PDB entry 1KQM | X-ray diffraction, 3.00 A resolution | chains A and B of the 3 polymer chains in the assembly

== Chain A ==
Protein: MYOSIN heavy chain
From: Argopecten irradians
Notes: fragment: subfragment 1(s1)
UniProtKB: P24733 (MYS_AEQIR); residues 1-835 here = UniProt positions 1-835
Amino-acid sequence (835 residues; row label = number of the first residue in the row):
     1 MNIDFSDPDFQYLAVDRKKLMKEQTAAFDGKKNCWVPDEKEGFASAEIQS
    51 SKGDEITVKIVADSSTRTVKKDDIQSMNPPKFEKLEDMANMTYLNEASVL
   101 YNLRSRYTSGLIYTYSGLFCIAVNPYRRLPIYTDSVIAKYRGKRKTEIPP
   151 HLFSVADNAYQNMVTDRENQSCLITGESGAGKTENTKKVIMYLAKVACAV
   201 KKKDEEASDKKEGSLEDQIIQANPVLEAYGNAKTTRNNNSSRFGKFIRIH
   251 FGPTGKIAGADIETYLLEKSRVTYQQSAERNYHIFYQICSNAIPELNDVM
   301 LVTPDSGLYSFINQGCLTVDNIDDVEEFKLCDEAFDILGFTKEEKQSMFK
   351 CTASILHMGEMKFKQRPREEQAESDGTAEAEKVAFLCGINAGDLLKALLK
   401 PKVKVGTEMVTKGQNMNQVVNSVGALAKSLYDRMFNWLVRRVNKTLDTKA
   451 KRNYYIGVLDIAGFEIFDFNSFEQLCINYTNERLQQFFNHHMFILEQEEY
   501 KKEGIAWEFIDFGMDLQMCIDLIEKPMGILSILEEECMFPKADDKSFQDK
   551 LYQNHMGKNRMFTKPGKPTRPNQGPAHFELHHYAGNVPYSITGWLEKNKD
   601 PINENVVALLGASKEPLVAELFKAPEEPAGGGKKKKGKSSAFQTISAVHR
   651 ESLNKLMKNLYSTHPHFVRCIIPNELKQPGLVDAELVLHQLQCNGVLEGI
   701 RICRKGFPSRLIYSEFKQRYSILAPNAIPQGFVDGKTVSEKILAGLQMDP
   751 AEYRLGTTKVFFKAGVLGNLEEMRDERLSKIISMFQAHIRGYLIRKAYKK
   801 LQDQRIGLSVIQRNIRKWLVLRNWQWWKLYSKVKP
Not modelled in the structure: 1-4, 15-20, 201-212, 365-369, 406-408, 509-510, 538-540, 630-641, 699-704, 729-733
Bound ions: Mg2+: Thr-183, Ser-241 (together with AMP-PNP)
Small-molecule neighbours: AMP-PNP (ANP; phosphoaminophosphonic acid-adenylate ester): Asn-124, Pro-125, Tyr-126, Arg-127, Tyr-132, Glu-177, Ser-178, Gly-179, Ala-180, Gly-181, Lys-182, Thr-183, Glu-184, Asn-237, Asn-239, Ser-240, Ser-241, Asp-460
UniProt features mapped onto this chain:
  - region: Leu-653 to Glu-675 (Actin-binding)
  - binding site (ATP): Gly-176 to Thr-183
From the paper describing this entry:
  - Mg2+ coordination: Thr-183, Ser-241
  - binding site for AMP-PNP: Asn-237

== Chain B ==
Protein: Myosin regulatory light chain
From: Argopecten irradians
UniProtKB: P13543 (MLR_AEQIR); residues 1-156 here = UniProt positions 1-156
Amino-acid sequence (156 residues; each row starts with the number of its first residue):
     1 ADKAASGVLTKLPQKQIQEMKEAFSMIDVDRDGFVSKEDIKAISEQLGRA
    51 PDDKELTAMLKEAPGPLNFTMFLSIFSDKLSGTDSEETIRNAFAMFDEQE
   101 TKKLNIEYIKDLLENMGDNFNKDEMRMTFKEAPVEGGKFDYVKFTAMIKG
   151 SGEEEA
Not modelled in the structure: 1-12, 155-156
Bound ions: Mg2+: Asp-28, Asp-30, Asp-32, Phe-34, Asp-39

== How chain A and chain B interact ==
Residue-residue contacts (51):
  Lys-800(A) / Glu-98(B)  salt bridge
  Asp-803(A) / Met-95(B)
  Gln-804(A) / Met-95(B)  hydrogen bond (side chain-backbone)
  Gln-804(A) / Phe-96(B)
  Ile-806(A) / Met-95(B)  hydrophobic
  Gly-807(A) / Ala-92(B)
  Gly-807(A) / Met-95(B)
  Leu-808(A) / Met-116(B)
  Leu-808(A) / Gly-117(B)
  Val-810(A) / Asp-84(B)
  Val-810(A) / Thr-88(B)
  Val-810(A) / Ala-92(B)  hydrophobic
  Ile-811(A) / Ala-92(B)
  Ile-811(A) / Phe-93(B)  hydrophobic
  Gln-812(A) / Met-116(B)
  Gln-812(A) / Gly-117(B)
  Gln-812(A) / Asp-118(B)  hydrogen bond (side chain-backbone)
  Gln-812(A) / Phe-120(B)
  Arg-813(A) / Asp-84(B)  salt bridge
  Asn-814(A) / Asp-84(B)
  Asn-814(A) / Ile-89(B)
  Ile-815(A) / Phe-120(B)  hydrophobic
  Ile-815(A) / Phe-144(B)  hydrophobic
  Ile-815(A) / Ile-148(B)  hydrophobic
  Arg-816(A) / Asp-118(B)  hydrogen bond (side chain-backbone)
  Arg-816(A) / Asn-119(B)
  Arg-816(A) / Phe-120(B)
  Arg-816(A) / Glu-124(B)  salt bridge
  Lys-817(A) / Lys-79(B)  hydrogen bond (side chain-backbone)
  Lys-817(A) / Gly-82(B)  hydrogen bond (side chain-backbone)
  Lys-817(A) / Thr-83(B)
  Trp-818(A) / Phe-144(B)  hydrophobic
  Trp-818(A) / Met-147(B)
  Trp-818(A) / Ile-148(B)  hydrogen bond (side chain-backbone)
  Leu-819(A) / Glu-124(B)
  Leu-819(A) / Met-127(B)
  Leu-819(A) / Thr-128(B)
  Trp-824(A) / Glu-62(B)  hydrogen bond
  Trp-824(A) / Ile-75(B)
  Trp-824(A) / Phe-76(B)  hydrophobic
  Trp-824(A) / Lys-79(B)
  Gln-825(A) / Glu-55(B)  hydrogen bond
  Trp-826(A) / Ile-40(B)  hydrophobic
  Trp-826(A) / Met-59(B)
  Trp-826(A) / Glu-62(B)
  Trp-826(A) / Phe-76(B)  hydrophobic
  Tyr-830(A) / Glu-19(B)
  Tyr-830(A) / Met-20(B)  hydrophobic
  Tyr-830(A) / Phe-76(B)  hydrophobic
  Lys-832(A) / Leu-47(B)
  Val-833(A) / Leu-47(B)  hydrophobic
Also at the interface, not in a pair above, chain A (27 interface residues in all): Ser-809, Arg-822, Trp-827, Leu-829, Lys-834
Also at the interface, not in a pair above, chain B (36 interface residues in all): Ala-23, Pro-51, Leu-60, Ser-81, Leu-113

== In short ==
27 residues of chain A and 36 residues of chain B are in contact, with 8 hydrogen bonds and 3 salt bridges.
Polar contacts include Lys-800(A)/Glu-98(B), Arg-813(A)/Asp-84(B) and Arg-816(A)/Glu-124(B). Bound to chain A:
AMP-PNP. From the paper: a binding site for AMP-PNP at Asn-237(A); Mg2+ coordination by Thr-183(A) and
Ser-241(A).
Here chain A is MYOSIN heavy chain and chain B is Myosin regulatory light chain, both from Argopecten
irradians. Entry 1KQM (Scallop myosin S1-amppnp in the actin-detached conformation) was determined by X-ray
diffraction (same publication as 1KWO, 1L2O, 1KK7 and 1KK8).
